5XE3 - chains B and E of the 6 polymer chains in the assembly; structure by X-ray diffraction, 2.30 A resolution.

== Chain B ==
Protein: Endoribonuclease MazF4
Source organism: Mycobacterium tuberculosis (strain ATCC 25618 / H37Rv)
Notes: EC 3.1.-.-
UniProtKB: P9WII5 (MAZF4_MYCTU); numbering as in UniProt (aligned over 1-105)
Sequence (107 residues; row label = number of the first residue in the row; numbers below 1 keep their minus sign (Glu-1 is residue -1)):
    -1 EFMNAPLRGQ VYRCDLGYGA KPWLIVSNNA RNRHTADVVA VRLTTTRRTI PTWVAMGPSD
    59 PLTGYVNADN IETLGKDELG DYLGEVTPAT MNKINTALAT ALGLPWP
Not modelled in the structure: -1 to 0, 44-48
Differences from the reference sequence: expression tag (-1 to 0)
What the authors report for this chain:
  - self-association interface (contacts with another copy of this molecule); pairs are residue here / residue on that copy: Thr98-Asn26
  - conformationally variable residues (order/disorder transition): Thr44 to Ile48
  - mutagenesis - T44A: decreased catalytic activity

== Chain E ==
Protein: Probable antitoxin MazE4
Source organism: Mycobacterium tuberculosis (strain ATCC 25618 / H37Rv)
UniProtKB: P9WJ91 (MAZE4_MYCTU); residues 119-199 here correspond to UniProt positions 19-99 (UniProt number = residue number - 100)
Sequence (81 residues; numbered 119 to 199; the number before each row is that of its first residue):
   119 MTVRLDQQTR QRLQDIVKGG YRSANAAIVD AINKRWEALH DEQLDAAYAA AIHDNPAYPY
   179 ESEAERSAAR ARRNARQQRS A

== Interface between chain B and chain E ==
Residue-residue contacts (30; chain B residue first):
  Leu14(B) - Arg191(E)
  Leu14(B) - Asn192(E)
  Leu14(B) - Gln195(E)
  Tyr16(B) - Asn192(E)
  Tyr16(B) - Gln195(E)
  Tyr16(B) - Gln196(E)  hydrogen bond
  Trp21(B) - Gln195(E)
  Asn26(B) - Tyr166(E)  hydrogen bond
  Ala28(B) - Asp163(E)
  Ala28(B) - Tyr166(E)  hydrophobic
  Arg29(B) - Tyr166(E)
  Arg29(B) - Pro177(E)
  Arg31(B) - Asp163(E)  salt bridge
  His32(B) - Asp163(E)  salt bridge
  His32(B) - Ile170(E)
  Thr33(B) - Ile170(E)
  Thr33(B) - Tyr176(E)
  Asp35(B) - Tyr178(E)
  Asp35(B) - Arg184(E)  salt bridge
  Asp35(B) - Arg188(E)  salt bridge
  Arg40(B) - Gln195(E)
  Glu70(B) - Arg191(E)
  Glu70(B) - Arg194(E)  salt bridge
  Glu70(B) - Gln195(E)
  Thr71(B) - Tyr178(E)
  Thr71(B) - Arg188(E)
  Thr71(B) - Arg191(E)  hydrogen bond (backbone-side chain)
  Leu72(B) - Arg191(E)
  Gly73(B) - Arg188(E)
  Glu76(B) - Arg191(E)  salt bridge
Also at the interface, not in a pair above, chain B (17 interface residues in all): Ala34
Also at the interface, not in a pair above, chain E (15 interface residues in all): Leu162, Ala167

== In short ==
17 residues of chain B and 15 residues of chain E are in contact, with 3 hydrogen bonds and 6 salt bridges.
Polar contacts include Arg31(B)-Asp163(E), His32(B)-Asp163(E) and Asp35(B)-Arg184(E). The paper reports that
T44A of chain B reduces catalytic activity; conformational variability at Thr44(B).
Chain B is Endoribonuclease MazF4 and chain E is Probable antitoxin MazE4, both from Mycobacterium
tuberculosis (strain ATCC 25618 / H37Rv); the structure, Endoribonuclease in complex with its cognate
antitoxin from Mycobacterial species, was determined by X-ray diffraction, deposited together with 5XE2.
